PDB entry 6BXQ | X-ray diffraction, 1.58 A resolution | chains B and C of the 3 polymer chains in the assembly

[Chain B]
Name: MHC class I antigen
Organism: Homo sapiens
Notes: fragment: alpha chain, residues 25-300
UniProtKB: U6BR87 (U6BR87_HUMAN); residues 7-282 here correspond to UniProt positions 25-300 (UniProt number = residue number + 18)
Chain sequence (276 residues; row label = number of the first residue in the row):
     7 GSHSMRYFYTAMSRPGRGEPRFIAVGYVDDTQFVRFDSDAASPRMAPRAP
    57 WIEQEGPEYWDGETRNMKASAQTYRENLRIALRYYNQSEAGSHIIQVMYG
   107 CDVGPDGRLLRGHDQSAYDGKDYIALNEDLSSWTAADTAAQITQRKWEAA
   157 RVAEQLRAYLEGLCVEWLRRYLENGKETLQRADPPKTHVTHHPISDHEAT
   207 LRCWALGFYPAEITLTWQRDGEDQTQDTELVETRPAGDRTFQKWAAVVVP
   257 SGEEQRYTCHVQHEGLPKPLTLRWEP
Disulfides: Cys107-Cys170, Cys209-Cys265

[Chain C]
Name: Beta-2-microglobulin
Organism: Homo sapiens
UniProtKB: P61769 (B2MG_HUMAN); residues 2-100 here correspond to UniProt positions 21-119 (UniProt number = residue number + 19)
Chain sequence (100 residues; row label = number of the first residue in the row):
     1 MIQRTPKIQVYSRHPAENGKSNFLNCYVSGFHPSDIEVDLLKNGERIEKV
    51 EHSDLSFSKDWSFYLLYYTEFTPTEKDEYACRVNHVTLSQPKIVKWDRDM
Differences from the reference sequence: initiating methionine (1)
Disulfides: Cys26-Cys81

[How chain B and chain C interact]
Pairs across the interface (61):
  Phe14(B) with Phe57(C), hydrophobic
  Tyr15(B) with Phe57(C)
  Thr16(B) with Phe57(C); Phe63(C)
  Met18(B) with Ser34(C), hydrogen bond; Asp35(C); Leu55(C), hydrophobic
  Ile29(B) with Leu55(C), hydrophobic
  Val31(B) with Asp54(C); Leu55(C); Ser56(C)
  Tyr33(B) with Ser56(C); Tyr64(C), hydrogen bond
  Gln38(B) with Asp54(C), hydrogen bond
  Arg41(B) with Asp54(C), salt bridge
  Arg54(B) with Asp54(C), salt bridge
  Ile100(B) with Pro33(C), hydrophobic; Ser34(C)
  Gln102(B) with His32(C), hydrogen bond; Phe57(C); Trp61(C), hydrogen bond (side chain-backbone); Phe63(C)
  Val103(B) with Phe57(C)
  Met104(B) with Phe57(C), hydrophobic; Lys59(C); Trp61(C), hydrophobic
  Gln121(B) with Trp61(C)
  Ser122(B) with Trp61(C)
  Ala123(B) with Trp61(C), hydrophobic
  Asp125(B) with His32(C)
  Gly126(B) with Arg4(C), hydrogen bond (backbone-side chain); His32(C); Trp61(C)
  Asp128(B) with Trp61(C), hydrogen bond
  His198(B) with Asp99(C)
  Arg208(B) with Asp99(C), hydrogen bond (side chain-backbone); Met100(C), hydrogen bond (side chain-backbone)
  Trp210(B) with Asp99(C); Met100(C), hydrophobic
  Val237(B) with Gln9(C)
  Glu238(B) with Lys7(C), salt bridge; Gln9(C), hydrogen bond (backbone-side chain); Tyr27(C), hydrogen bond; Ser29(C), hydrogen bond
  Thr239(B) with Tyr27(C)
  Arg240(B) with Gln9(C), hydrogen bond; Tyr11(C); Tyr27(C); Met100(C), hydrogen bond
  Pro241(B) with Tyr11(C), hydrogen bond (backbone-side chain); Asn25(C); Tyr27(C)
  Ala242(B) with Arg13(C), hydrogen bond (backbone-side chain); Asn25(C), hydrogen bond (backbone-side chain)
  Gly243(B) with Arg13(C), hydrogen bond (backbone-side chain)
  Asp244(B) with Arg13(C); His14(C)
  Gln248(B) with Tyr11(C); Ser12(C), hydrogen bond (side chain-backbone); Arg13(C), hydrogen bond (side chain-backbone)
  Trp250(B) with Met100(C)
Other interface residues (no listed pair), chain B (35 interface residues in all): Arg23, Leu212
Other interface residues (no listed pair), chain C (28 interface residues in all): Pro15, Ser58, Asp60, Leu66

[Summary]
35 residues of chain B face 28 of chain C across their interface, with 20 hydrogen bonds and 3 salt bridges.
Among the polar pairs are Arg41(B)-Asp54(C), Arg54(B)-Asp54(C) and Glu238(B)-Lys7(C).
Chain B is MHC class I antigen and chain C is Beta-2-microglobulin, both from Homo sapiens; the structure,
Crystal Structure of HLA-B*57:01 with an HIV peptide RKV, was determined by X-ray diffraction together with
6BXP from the same study.
